Entry 5MRE (electron microscopy, 3.75 A resolution); this record covers chains A and S of the 78 polymer chains in the assembly.

[Chain A]
Molecule: 21S ribosomal RNA
From: Saccharomyces cerevisiae
Sequence (3296 nucleotides; row label = number of the first residue in the row):
     1 GUAAAAAGUAGAAUAAUAGAUUUGAAAUAUUUAUUAUAUAGAUUUAAAGA
    51 GAUAAUCAUGGAGUAUAAUAAUUAAAUUUAAUAAAUUUAAUAUAACUAUU
   101 AAUAGAAUUAGGUUACUAAUAAAUUAAUAACAAUUAAUUUUAAAACCUAA
   151 AGGUAAACCUUUAUAUUAAUAAUGUUAUUUUUUAUUAUUUUUAUAAUAAG
   201 AAUAAUUAUUAAUAAUAAUAAACUAAGUGAACUGAAACAUCUAAGUAACU
   251 UAAGGAUAAGAAAUCAACAGAGAUAUUAUGAGUAUUGGUGAGAGAAAAUA
   301 AUAAAGGUCUAAUAAGUAUUAUGUGAAAAAAAUGUAAGAAAAUAGGAUAA
   351 CAAAUUCUAAGACUAAAUACUAUUAAUAAGUAUAGUAAGUACCGUAAGGG
   401 AAAGUAUGAAAAUGAUUAUUUUAUAAGCAAUCAUGAAUAUAUUAUAUUAU
   451 AUUAAUGAUGUACCUUUUGUAUAAUGGGUCAGCAAGUAAUUAAUAUUAGU
   501 AAAACAAUAAGUUAUAAAUAAAUAGAAUAAUAUAUAUAUAUAAAAAAAUA
   551 UAUUAAAAUAUUUAAUUAAUAUUAAUUGACCCGAAAGCAAACGAUCUAAC
   601 UAUGAUAAGAUGGAUAAACGAUCGAACAGGUUGAUGUUGCAAUAUCAUCU
   651 GAUUAAUUGUGGUUAGUAGUGAAAGACAAAUCUGGUUUGCAGAUAGCUGG
   701 UUUUCUAUGAAAUAUAUGUAAGUAUAGCCUUUAUAAAUAAUAAUUAUUAU
   751 AUAAUAUUAUAUUAAUAUUAUAUAAAGAAUGGUACAGCAAUUAAUAUAUA
   801 UUAGGGAACUAUUAAAGUUUUAUUAAUAAUAUUAAAUCUCGAAAUAUUUA
   851 AUUAUAUAUAAUAAAGAGUCAGAUUAUGUGCGAUAAGGUAAAUAAUCUAA
   901 AGGGAAACAGCCCAGAUUAAGAUAUAAAGUUCCUAAUAAAUAAUAAGUGA
   951 AAUAAAUAUUAAAAUAUUAUAAUAUAAUCAGUUAAUGGGUUUGACAAUAA
  1001 CCAUUUUUUAAUGAACAUGUAACAAUGCACUGAUUUAUAAUAAAUAAAAA
  1051 AAAAUAAUAUUUAAAAUCAAAUAUAUAUAUAUUUGUUAAUAGAUAAUAUA
  1101 CGGAUCUUAAUAAUAAGAAUUAUUUAAUUCCUAAUAUGGAAUAUUAUAUU
  1151 UUUAUAAUAAAAAUAUAAAUACUGAAUAUCUAAAUAUUAUUAUUACUUUU
  1201 UUUUUAAUAAUAAUAAUAUGGUAAUAGAACAUUUAAUGAUAAUAUAUAUU
  1251 AGUUAUUAAUUAAUAUAUGUAUUAAUUAAAUAGAGAAUGCUGACAUGAGU
  1301 AACGAAAAAAAGGUAUAAACCUUUUCACCUAAAACAUAAGGUUUAACUAU
  1351 AAAAGUACGGCCCCUAAUUAAAUUAAUAAAAAUAUAAAUAUAUUUAAGAU
  1401 GGGAUAAUCUAUAUUAAUAAAAAUUUAUCUUAAAAUAUAUAUAUUAUUAA
  1451 UAAUUAUAUUAAUUAAUUAAUAAUAUAUAUAAUUAUAUUAUAUAUUAUAU
  1501 AUUUUUUAUAUAAUAUAAACUAAUAAAGAUCAGGAAAUAAUUAAUGUAUA
  1551 CCGUAAUGUAGACCGACUCAGGUAUGUAAGUAGAGAAUAUGAAGGUGAAU
  1601 UAGAUAAUUAAAGGGAAGGAACUCGGCAAAGAUAGCUCAUAAGUUAGUCA
  1651 AUAAAGAGUAAUAAGAACAAAGUUGUACAACUGUUUACUAAAAACACCGC
  1701 ACUUUGCAGAAACGAUAAGUUUAAGUAUAAGGUGUGAACUCUGCUCCAUG
  1751 CUUAAUAUAUAAAUAAAAUUAUUUAACGAUAAUUUAAUUAAAUUUAGGUA
  1801 AAUAGCAGCCUUAUUAUGAGGGUUAUAAUGUAGCGAAAUUCCUUGGCCUA
  1851 UAAUUGAGGUCCCGCAUGAAUGACGUAAUGAUACAACAACUGUCUCCCCU
  1901 UUAAGCUAAGUGAAAUUGAAAUCGUAGUGAAGAUGCUAUGUACCUUCAGC
  1951 AAGACGGAAAGACCCUAUGCAGCUUUACUGUAAUUAGAUAGAUCGAAUUA
  2001 UUGUUUAUUAUAUUCAGCAUAUUAAGUAAUCCUAUUAUUAGGUAAUCGUU
  2051 UAGAUAUUAAUGAGAUACUUAUUAUAAUAUAAUGAUAAUUCUAAUCUUAU
  2101 AAAUAAUUAUUAUUAUUAUUAUUAAUAAUAAUAAUAUGCUUUCAAGCAUA
  2151 GUGAUAAAACAUAUUUAUAUGAUAAUCACUUUACUUAAUAGAUAUAAUUC
  2201 UUAAGUAAUAUAUAAUAUAUAUUUUAUAUAUAUUAUAUAUAAUAUAAGAG
  2251 ACAAUCUCUAAUUGGUAGUUUUGAUGGGGCGUCAUUAUCAGCAAAAGUAU
  2301 CUGAAUAAGUCCAUAAAUAAAUAUAUAAAAUUAUUGAAUAAAAAAAAAAU
  2351 AAUAUAUAUUAUAUAUAUUAAUUAUAAAUUGAAAUAUGUUUAUAUAAAUU
  2401 UAUAUUUAUUGAAUAUAUUUUAGUAAUAGAUAAAAAUAUGUACAGUAAAA
  2451 UUGUAAGGAAAACAAUAAUAACUUUCUCCUCUCUCGGUGGGGGUUCACAC
  2501 CUAUUUUUAAUAGGUGUGAACCCCUCUUCGGGGUUCCGGUUCCCUUUCGG
  2551 GUCCCGGAACUUAAAUAAAAAUGGAAAGAAUUAAAUUAAUAUAAUGGUAU
  2601 AACUGUGCGAUAAUUGUAACACAAACGAGUGAAACAAGUACGUAAGUAUG
  2651 GCAUAAUGAACAAAUAACACUGAUUGUAAAGGUUAUUGAUAACGAAUAAA
  2701 AGUUACGCUAGGGAUAACAGGGUAAUAUAGCGAAAGAGUAGAUAUUGUAA
  2751 GCUAUGUUUGCCACCUCGAUGUCGACUCAACAUUUCCUCUUGGUUGUAAA
  2801 AGCUAAGAAGGGUUUGACUGUUCGUCAAUUAAAAUGUUACGUGAGUUGGG
  2851 UUAAAUACGAUGUGAAUCAGUAUGGUUCCUAUCUGCUGAAGGAAAUAUUA
  2901 UCAAAUUAAAUCUCAUUAUUAGUACGCAAGGACCAUAAUGAAUCAACCCA
  2951 UGGUGUAUCUAUUGAUAAUAAUAUAAUAUAUUUAAUAAAAAUAAUACUUU
  3001 AUUAAUAUAUUAUCUAUAUUAGUUUAUAUUUUAAUUAUAUAUUAUCAUAG
  3051 UAGAUAAGCUAAGUUGAUAAUAAAUAAAUAUUGAAUACAUAUUAAAUAUG
  3101 AAGUUGUUUUAAUAAGAUAAUUAAUCUGAUAAUUUUAUACUAAAAUUAAU
  3151 AAUUAUAGGUUUUAUAUAUUAUUUAUAAAUAAAUAUAUUAUAAUAAUAAU
  3201 AAUUAUUAUUAUUAAUAAAAAAUAUUAAUUAUAAUAUUAAUAAAAUACUA
  3251 AUUUAUCAGUUAUCUAUAUAAUAUCUAAUCUAUUAUUCUAUAUACU
Unresolved in the structure: 1-7, 80-83, 107-109, 129-131, 179-199, 554-559, 757-765, 811-815, 822, 967-1055, 1133-1136, 1153-1159, 1196-1204, 1375-1379, 1419-1422, 1441-1480, 1503-1505, 1538-1539, 2013-2077, 2101-2182, 2189-2197, 2222-2226, 2241-2242, 2277-2280, 2339-2344, 2393-2407, 2479-2572, 2715-2718, 2767-2771, 2985-3001, 3036-3039, 3179-3228, 3294-3296
Bound ions: Mg2+ site 1 near A150 (its only coordinating residue here); Mg2+ site 2: A237, C238; Mg2+ site 3 near G245 (its only coordinating residue here); Mg2+ site 4 near A258 (its only coordinating residue here); Mg2+ site 5 near G280 (its only coordinating residue here); Mg2+ site 6 near U322 (its only coordinating residue here); Mg2+ site 7 near A359 (its only coordinating residue here); Mg2+ site 8 near G394 (its only coordinating residue here); Mg2+ site 9: A423, U424; Mg2+ site 10 near G427 (its only coordinating residue here); Mg2+ site 11: C464 (shared with 1 residue of chain N); Mg2+ site 12 near U466 (its only coordinating residue here); 127 more Mg2+ sites not listed

[Chain S]
Name: bL28m
From: Saccharomyces cerevisiae
UniProt: P36525 (RM24_YEAST); residue numbers follow UniProt; this construct covers 22-237
Chain sequence (216 residues; each row starts with the number of its first residue):
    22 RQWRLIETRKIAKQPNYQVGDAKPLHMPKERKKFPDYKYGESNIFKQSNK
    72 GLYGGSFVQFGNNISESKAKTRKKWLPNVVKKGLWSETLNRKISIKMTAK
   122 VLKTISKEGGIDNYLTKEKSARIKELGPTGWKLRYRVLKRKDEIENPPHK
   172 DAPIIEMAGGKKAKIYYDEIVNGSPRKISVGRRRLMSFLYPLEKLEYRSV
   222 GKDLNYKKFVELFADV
Unresolved in the structure: 172-202

[Interface between chain A and chain S]
Contacting residue pairs - 148 pairs, chain A then chain S:
  A151(A) with His-47(S), salt bridge to the phosphate
  A168(A) with Asp-224(S), hydrogen bond to the sugar
  A169(A) with Gly-222(S), sugar contact
  A211(A) with Lys-223(S), sugar contact
  A212(A) with Lys-229(S), phosphate contact
  U213(A) with Lys-229(S), phosphate contact
  A215(A) with Lys-44(S), salt bridge to the phosphate
  U216(A) with Leu-46(S), phosphate contact
  A217(A) with His-47(S), stacking on the base
  A225(A) with Thr-29(S), sugar contact
  A226(A) with Arg-25(S), hydrogen bond to the phosphate; Leu-26(S), phosphate contact; Thr-29(S), sugar contact
  G227(A) with Arg-25(S), salt bridge to the phosphate; Leu-26(S), sugar contact; Ile-65(S), sugar contact
  U228(A) with Phe-81(S), phosphate contact
  G229(A) with Phe-81(S), phosphate contact; Arg-93(S), salt bridge to the phosphate
  A230(A) with Arg-93(S), salt bridge to the phosphate
  U240(A) with Ser-88(S), sugar contact; Lys-89(S), sugar contact; Lys-91(S), phosphate contact
  C241(A) with Lys-91(S), salt bridge to the phosphate
  G245(A) with Arg-93(S), hydrogen bond to the base
  U251(A) with Asn-64(S), sugar contact
  A252(A) with Lys-31(S), hydrogen bond to the sugar; Asn-64(S), sugar contact
  A253(A) with Lys-31(S), sugar contact; Ile-32(S), sugar contact; Ala-33(S), hydrogen bond to the phosphate
  G254(A) with Ala-33(S), phosphate contact; Lys-34(S), hydrogen bond to the phosphate
  A258(A) with Lys-31(S), salt bridge to the phosphate
  A312(A) with Lys-140(S), salt bridge to the phosphate
  A314(A) with Lys-140(S), sugar contact
  A315(A) with Lys-128(S), base contact; Lys-138(S), salt bridge to the phosphate
  G316(A) with Lys-121(S), hydrogen bond to the sugar; Lys-124(S), base contact; Thr-125(S), sugar contact; Lys-128(S), base contact; Glu-129(S), phosphate contact; Lys-138(S), phosphate contact; Arg-143(S), salt bridge to the phosphate
  U317(A) with Arg-22(S), hydrogen bond to the phosphate; Lys-121(S), salt bridge to the phosphate
  A318(A) with Arg-22(S), hydrogen bond to the phosphate
  G323(A) with Gln-80(S), hydrogen bond to the base; Trp-96(S), sugar contact
  U324(A) with Gln-80(S), hydrogen bond to the base; Gly-82(S), sugar contact; Asn-83(S), hydrogen bond to the sugar; Ile-85(S), sugar contact; Trp-96(S), sugar contact
  G325(A) with Asn-83(S), hydrogen bond to the phosphate; Ile-85(S), phosphate contact; Lys-91(S), phosphate contact
  A332(A) with Gln-23(S), phosphate contact
  U333(A) with Arg-22(S), phosphate contact; Gln-23(S), hydrogen bond to the phosphate; Gln-80(S), hydrogen bond to the sugar
  G334(A) with Ser-77(S), phosphate contact; Phe-78(S), sugar contact; Gln-80(S), sugar contact; Trp-96(S), sugar contact; Leu-97(S), hydrogen bond to the sugar; Pro-98(S), phosphate contact
  U335(A) with Pro-98(S), phosphate contact; Asn-99(S), hydrogen bond to the phosphate; Thr-119(S), phosphate contact
  A336(A) with Asn-99(S), hydrogen bond to the phosphate; Ala-120(S), phosphate contact
  G338(A) with Lys-121(S), base contact; Lys-124(S), hydrogen bond to the base
  A360(A) with Trp-24(S), sugar contact; Ala-142(S), phosphate contact
  G361(A) with Lys-140(S), phosphate contact; Ser-141(S), hydrogen bond to the phosphate; Ala-142(S), hydrogen bond to the phosphate
  A362(A) with Ser-141(S), phosphate contact; Lys-145(S), salt bridge to the phosphate
  A1380(A) with Phe-55(S), sugar contact; Arg-112(S), hydrogen bond to the base; Ile-114(S), base contact; Ser-115(S), base contact; Ile-116(S), base contact; Thr-150(S), sugar contact; Lys-153(S), sugar contact; Leu-154(S), base contact; Arg-157(S), salt bridge to the phosphate
  A1381(A) with Lys-71(S), hydrogen bond to the phosphate; Arg-112(S), base contact; Ser-115(S), hydrogen bond to the base
  A1382(A) with Lys-71(S), salt bridge to the phosphate
  U1383(A) with Lys-71(S), salt bridge to the phosphate
  A1384(A) with Lys-117(S), salt bridge to the phosphate
  U1385(A) with Lys-67(S), base contact; Gln-68(S), phosphate contact
  A1386(A) with Ile-65(S), hydrogen bond to the sugar; Phe-66(S), phosphate contact; Gln-68(S), phosphate contact; Phe-81(S), sugar contact; Lys-95(S), phosphate contact; Leu-97(S), phosphate contact
  A1387(A) with Asn-64(S), sugar contact; Ile-65(S), phosphate contact; Lys-67(S), hydrogen bond to the phosphate
  A1388(A) with Lys-67(S), salt bridge to the phosphate
  U1979(A) with Ser-88(S), hydrogen bond to the sugar
  G1980(A) with Asn-84(S), phosphate contact; Ser-86(S), hydrogen bond to the phosphate; Glu-87(S), phosphate contact; Ser-88(S), hydrogen bond to the phosphate; Ala-90(S), sugar contact; Thr-92(S), hydrogen bond to the sugar
  U1981(A) with Asn-84(S), hydrogen bond to the phosphate
  A1992(A) with Asn-99(S), hydrogen bond to the base; Ala-120(S), sugar contact
  U1993(A) with Val-101(S), sugar contact; Leu-123(S), phosphate contact
  C1994(A) with Lys-103(S), salt bridge to the phosphate
  A2094(A) with Lys-103(S), hydrogen bond to the phosphate
  U2095(A) with Lys-103(S), salt bridge to the phosphate
  C2096(A) with Lys-102(S), phosphate contact
  U2186(A) with Arg-205(S), salt bridge to the phosphate
  A2187(A) with Pro-169(S), sugar contact; His-170(S), phosphate contact; Arg-205(S), salt bridge to the phosphate
  A2188(A) with Pro-169(S), sugar contact; His-170(S), salt bridge to the phosphate; Arg-203(S), hydrogen bond to the phosphate; Arg-204(S), hydrogen bond to the phosphate
  U2198(A) with Tyr-227(S), base contact
  U2202(A) with Arg-161(S), hydrogen bond to the phosphate
  A2203(A) with Arg-161(S), salt bridge to the phosphate
  A2239(A) with Asn-111(S), phosphate contact
  U2243(A) with Arg-112(S), salt bridge to the phosphate; Lys-113(S), phosphate contact
  C2256(A) with Leu-97(S), hydrogen bond to the sugar; Pro-98(S), sugar contact; Asn-99(S), hydrogen bond to the sugar
  U2257(A) with Lys-95(S), phosphate contact; Trp-96(S), phosphate contact; Leu-97(S), hydrogen bond to the phosphate
  C2258(A) with Lys-94(S), salt bridge to the phosphate; Trp-96(S), phosphate contact
  A2698(A) with Ser-88(S), hydrogen bond to the base
Also at the interface, not in a pair above, chain A (78 interface residues in all): U257, U313, A331, A337, G1991, U2255, A2699
Also at the interface, not in a pair above, chain S (85 interface residues in all): Glu-28, Met-48, Gly-76, Val-79

[Summary]
78 residues of chain A face 85 of chain S across their interface, with 40 hydrogen bonds, 25 salt bridges and
1 aromatic stacking contact. Polar contacts include G245(A)/Arg-93(S), G323(A)/Gln-80(S) and
U324(A)/Gln-80(S). A237(A) and C238(A) coordinate Mg2+ site 2.
Chain A is 21S ribosomal RNA and chain S is bL28m, both from Saccharomyces cerevisiae; the structure,
Structure of the yeast mitochondrial ribosome - Class B, was determined by electron microscopy (same
publication as 5MRC and 5MRF).
